PDB entry 7V7K | X-ray diffraction, 2.20 A resolution | chains A and B of the 3 polymer chains in the assembly

== Chain A ==
Protein: 16A fab light chain
Organism: Mus musculus
Notes: antibody fragment or engineered binder
Chain sequence (217 residues; numbered 1 to 217; the number before each row is that of its first residue):
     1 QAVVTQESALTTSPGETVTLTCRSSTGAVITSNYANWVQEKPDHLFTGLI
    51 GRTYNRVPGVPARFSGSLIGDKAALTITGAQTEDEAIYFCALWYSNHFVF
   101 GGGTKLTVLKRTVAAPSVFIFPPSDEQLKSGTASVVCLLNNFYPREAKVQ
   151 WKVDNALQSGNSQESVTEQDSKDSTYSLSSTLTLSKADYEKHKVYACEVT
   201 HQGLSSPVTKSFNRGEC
Not modelled in the structure: 1, 215-217
Cystine bridges: C22-C90, C137-C197

== Chain B ==
Protein: 16A fab heavy chain
Organism: Mus musculus
Notes: antibody fragment or engineered binder
Chain sequence (229 residues; each row starts with the number of its first residue):
     1 MEVKLHQSGGGLVQPGGFLKISCVVSGIDFSRYWMSWVRRAPGKGLEWIG
    51 EITPDSNTINYVPSLKDNFGISRDNAKNTLFLQMTKVRSEDTALYFCASY
   101 YEGFAYWGQGTLVTVSAASTKGPSVFPLAPSSKSTSGGTAALGCLVKDYF
   151 PEPVTVSWNSGALTSGVHTFPAVLQSSGLYSLSSVVTVPSSSLGTQTYIC
   201 NVNHKPSNTKVDKKVEPKSCDKTENLYFQ
Not modelled in the structure: 1, 218-229
Cystine bridges: C23-C97, C144-C200
Small-molecule neighbours: 2-acetamido-2-deoxy-beta-D-galactopyranose (NGA): R32, Y33, Y101

== Chain A / chain B interface ==
Contacting residue pairs (76):
  N36(A) - G103(B)
  N36(A) - F104(B)
  V38(A) - W107(B)  hydrophobic
  E40(A) - R40(B)  salt bridge
  H44(A) - R40(B)
  H44(A) - L94(B)
  H44(A) - F96(B)
  F46(A) - F96(B)  hydrophobic
  F46(A) - W107(B)  hydrophobic
  G48(A) - F104(B)  hydrogen bond (backbone-backbone)
  G48(A) - W107(B)
  G51(A) - E102(B)
  N55(A) - E102(B)
  R56(A) - E102(B)
  V57(A) - Y101(B)
  V57(A) - G103(B)
  V57(A) - A105(B)  hydrophobic
  P58(A) - Y101(B)  hydrophobic
  F89(A) - L46(B)
  W93(A) - E51(B)
  W93(A) - N60(B)
  N96(A) - N60(B)
  N96(A) - Y61(B)
  H97(A) - W48(B)
  H97(A) - Y61(B)
  H97(A) - V62(B)
  H97(A) - P63(B)
  F98(A) - W48(B)
  F98(A) - Y100(B)
  F100(A) - L46(B)
  F100(A) - E47(B)
  F100(A) - W48(B)
  F119(A) - K133(B)
  F119(A) - S134(B)
  F119(A) - T135(B)
  F119(A) - S136(B)
  F119(A) - A141(B)  hydrophobic
  I120(A) - K133(B)  hydrogen bond (backbone-backbone)
  I120(A) - S134(B)
  F121(A) - L128(B)
  F121(A) - A129(B)
  F121(A) - S134(B)
  F121(A) - A141(B)
  F121(A) - L142(B)  hydrophobic
  S124(A) - F126(B)
  S124(A) - P127(B)
  E126(A) - F126(B)
  E126(A) - P127(B)
  E126(A) - K213(B)  salt bridge
  Q127(A) - F126(B)
  Q127(A) - K147(B)
  S130(A) - F126(B)
  S134(A) - L145(B)
  S134(A) - K147(B)
  V136(A) - L128(B)  hydrophobic
  L138(A) - A141(B)  hydrophobic
  L138(A) - F170(B)  hydrophobic
  L138(A) - V185(B)  hydrophobic
  N140(A) - H168(B)  hydrogen bond
  N140(A) - T187(B)
  Q163(A) - V173(B)
  Q163(A) - L174(B)  hydrogen bond (side chain-backbone)
  Q163(A) - Q175(B)
  E164(A) - V173(B)
  S165(A) - F170(B)
  S165(A) - P171(B)  hydrogen bond (side chain-backbone)
  S165(A) - V173(B)
  V166(A) - P171(B)
  T167(A) - F170(B)
  S177(A) - H168(B)
  S177(A) - F170(B)
  L178(A) - F170(B)
  S179(A) - F170(B)
  S179(A) - S183(B)  hydrogen bond
  T183(A) - K147(B)
  S211(A) - K133(B)  hydrogen bond (backbone-side chain)
Interface residues without a listed pair, chain A (46 interface residues in all): T47, I50, R52, I87, T132, N141, K210, F212
Interface residues without a listed pair, chain B (43 interface residues in all): V38, G45, T139

== Summary ==
46 residues of chain A face 43 of chain B across their interface, with 7 hydrogen bonds and 2 salt bridges.
Polar contacts include E40(A)-R40(B), E126(A)-K213(B) and N140(A)-H168(B). Bound to chain B:
2-acetamido-2-deoxy-beta-D-galactopyranose.
Here chain A is 16A fab light chain and chain B is 16A fab heavy chain, both from Mus musculus. Entry 7V7K
(Crystal structure of Antibody 16A in complex with MUC1 Glycopeptide(GlycoST)) was determined by X-ray
diffraction.
